PDB entry 2VGF | X-ray diffraction, 2.75 A resolution | chains C and D of the 4 polymer chains in the assembly

# Chain C (and D)
Protein: Pyruvate kinase isozymes R/L
From: Homo sapiens
Notes: EC 2.7.1.40; chain D of this document is another copy of the same molecule, construct and numbering; everything in this record applies to it too
Reference sequence: P30613 (KPYR_HUMAN); numbering as in UniProt (aligned over 47-574)
Sequence (528 residues; numbered 47 to 574; the number before each row is that of its first residue):
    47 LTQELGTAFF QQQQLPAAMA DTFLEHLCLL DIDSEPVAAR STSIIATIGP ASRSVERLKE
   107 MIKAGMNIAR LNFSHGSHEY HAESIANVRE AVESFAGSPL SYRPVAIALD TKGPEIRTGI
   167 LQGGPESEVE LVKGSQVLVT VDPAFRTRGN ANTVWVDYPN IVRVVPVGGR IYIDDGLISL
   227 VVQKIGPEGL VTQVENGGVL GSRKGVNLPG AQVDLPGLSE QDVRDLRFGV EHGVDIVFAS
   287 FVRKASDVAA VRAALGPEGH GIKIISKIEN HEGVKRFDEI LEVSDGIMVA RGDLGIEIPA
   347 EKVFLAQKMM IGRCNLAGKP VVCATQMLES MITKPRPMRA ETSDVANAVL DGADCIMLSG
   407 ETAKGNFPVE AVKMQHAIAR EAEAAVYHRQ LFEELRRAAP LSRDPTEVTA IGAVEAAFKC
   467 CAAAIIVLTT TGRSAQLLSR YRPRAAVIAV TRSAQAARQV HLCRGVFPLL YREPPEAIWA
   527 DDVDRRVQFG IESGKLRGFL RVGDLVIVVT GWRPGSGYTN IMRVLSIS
Disordered / not traced: 47-56, 574 (chain D: 47-56, 166-170, 574)
Construct notes: engineered mutation Met-384 (Thr in P30613)
Ion coordination: K+: Asn-118, Asp-156, Thr-157, Glu-161, Ser-286 (together with 2-phosphoglycolic acid); Mn2+: Glu-315, Asp-339 (together with 2-phosphoglycolic acid)
Ligand contacts:
  - 1,6-di-O-phosphono-beta-D-fructofuranose (FBP): Leu-474, Thr-475, Thr-476, Thr-477, Gly-478, Arg-479, Ser-480, Arg-498, Trp-525, Arg-532, Thr-556, Gly-557, Trp-558, Arg-559, Pro-560, Gly-561, Ser-562, Gly-563, Tyr-564, Thr-565
  - 2-phosphoglycolic acid (PGA): Arg-116, Asn-118, Asp-156, Glu-161, Lys-313, Glu-315, Ala-336, Arg-337, Gly-338, Asp-339, Thr-371
UniProt features mapped onto this chain:
  - binding site (substrate): Arg-116, Lys-313, Gly-338, Asp-339, Thr-371
  - binding site (ATP): Asn-118 to His-121, Arg-163, Lys-250
  - binding site (K(+)): Asn-118, Ser-120, Asp-156, Thr-157
  - binding site (Mn(2+)): Glu-315, Asp-339
  - binding site (beta-D-fructose 1,6-bisphosphate): Thr-475 to Ser-480, Trp-525, Arg-532, Arg-559 to Tyr-564
  - site: Lys-313 (Transition state stabilizer)
  - modified residue: Ser-292 (Phosphoserine)
  - natural variant: Thr-48 to Thr-53 (deletion: In CNSHA2), Leu-73 (L73P: In CNSHA2), Ser-80 (S80P: In CNSHA2), Arg-86 (R86P: In CNSHA2), Ile-90 (I90N: In CNSHA2), Gly-95 (G95R: In CNSHA2), Met-107 (M107T: In CNSHA2), Gly-111 (G111R: In CNSHA2), Ala-115 (A115P: In CNSHA2), Ser-120 (S120F: In CNSHA2), Ser-130 (S130Y: In CNSHA2), Ile-131 (deletion: In CNSHA2), 77 further natural variant entries in UniProt
From the paper describing this entry:
  - disease-associated variants - G332S (9-fold), G364D (3-fold), T384M (3-fold): decreased catalytic activity
  - disease-associated variants - T384M, D390N: unchanged stability
  - mutagenesis - G332S (9-fold), G364D (3-fold), T384M (3-fold), R486W: decreased catalytic activity
  - mutagenesis - T384M, D390N: unchanged stability
  - disease-associated variants - G332S, G364D, T384M, D390N, R486W, R504L, R532W (citing earlier work)
  - disease-associated variants - G332S, G364D, R504L, R532W: decreased stability
  - disease-associated variants - D390N: abolished catalytic activity
  - disease-associated variants - R532W: abolished binding to 1,6-di-O-phosphono-beta-D-fructofuranose
  - mutagenesis - G332S, G364D, R504L, R532W: decreased stability
  - mutagenesis - R486W: increased stability
  - mutagenesis - D390N: abolished catalytic activity
  - mutagenesis - R532W: abolished binding to 1,6-di-O-phosphono-beta-D-fructofuranose

# How chain C and chain D interact
Pairs across the interface (57; chain C residue first):
  Asp-67(C) / Arg-443(D)  salt bridge
  Arg-435(C) / Arg-443(D)
  Glu-439(C) / Glu-439(D)
  Glu-439(C) / Arg-443(D)  salt bridge
  Arg-442(C) / Glu-439(D)
  Arg-442(C) / Arg-442(D)
  Arg-442(C) / Glu-461(D)  salt bridge
  Arg-443(C) / Asp-67(D)  salt bridge
  Arg-443(C) / Arg-435(D)
  Arg-443(C) / Glu-439(D)  salt bridge
  Ala-445(C) / Lys-465(D)
  Pro-446(C) / Lys-465(D)  hydrogen bond (backbone-side chain)
  Leu-447(C) / Lys-465(D)
  Leu-447(C) / Cys-467(D)  hydrophobic
  Ser-448(C) / Lys-465(D)  hydrogen bond (backbone-backbone)
  Ser-448(C) / Cys-466(D)
  Arg-449(C) / Cys-466(D)
  Arg-449(C) / Gly-549(D)  hydrogen bond (side chain-backbone)
  Arg-449(C) / Asp-550(D)
  Arg-449(C) / Leu-551(D)
  Val-454(C) / Ala-462(D)
  Val-454(C) / Cys-466(D)  hydrophobic
  Val-454(C) / Val-570(D)  hydrophobic
  Thr-455(C) / Val-570(D)
  Ile-457(C) / Glu-461(D)
  Gly-458(C) / Gly-458(D)
  Glu-461(C) / Arg-442(D)  salt bridge
  Glu-461(C) / Ile-457(D)
  Glu-461(C) / Glu-461(D)
  Ala-462(C) / Val-454(D)  hydrophobic
  Phe-464(C) / Leu-447(D)
  Lys-465(C) / Ala-445(D)
  Lys-465(C) / Pro-446(D)  hydrogen bond (side chain-backbone)
  Lys-465(C) / Leu-447(D)
  Lys-465(C) / Ser-448(D)  hydrogen bond (backbone-backbone)
  Lys-465(C) / Tyr-487(D)  hydrogen bond
  Cys-466(C) / Ser-448(D)
  Cys-466(C) / Arg-449(D)  hydrogen bond (backbone-side chain)
  Cys-466(C) / Val-454(D)  hydrophobic
  Cys-467(C) / Leu-447(D)  hydrophobic
  Tyr-487(C) / Lys-465(D)  hydrogen bond
  Gly-549(C) / Arg-449(D)  hydrogen bond (backbone-side chain)
  Asp-550(C) / Arg-449(D)
  Leu-551(C) / Arg-449(D)
  Asn-566(C) / Arg-569(D)
  Asn-566(C) / Val-570(D)  hydrogen bond (backbone-backbone)
  Asn-566(C) / Leu-571(D)
  Ile-567(C) / Met-568(D)
  Ile-567(C) / Arg-569(D)
  Met-568(C) / Ile-567(D)
  Met-568(C) / Met-568(D)  hydrogen bond (backbone-backbone)
  Arg-569(C) / Asn-566(D)
  Arg-569(C) / Ile-567(D)
  Val-570(C) / Val-454(D)  hydrophobic
  Val-570(C) / Thr-455(D)
  Val-570(C) / Asn-566(D)  hydrogen bond (backbone-backbone)
  Leu-571(C) / Asn-566(D)
Interface residues without a listed pair, chain C (33 interface residues in all): Pro-451, Glu-453, Ile-553
Interface residues without a listed pair, chain D (33 interface residues in all): Pro-451, Glu-453, Phe-464, Ile-553

# Summary
Chain C and chain D each contribute 33 residues to their interface, with 12 hydrogen bonds and 6 salt bridges.
Polar pairs include Asp-67(C)/Arg-443(D), Glu-439(C)/Arg-443(D) and Arg-442(C)/Glu-461(D). From the paper:
G332S, G364D and T384M of chain C, among others, reduce catalytic activity; G332S, G364D and R504L of chain C,
among others, reduce stability.
Both chains are Pyruvate kinase isozymes R/L (Homo sapiens). Entry 2VGF (HUMAN ERYTHROCYTE PYRUVATE KINASE:
T384M mutant) was determined by X-ray diffraction (same publication as 2VGB, 2VGG and 2VGI).
